Entry 6S3S (electron microscopy, 4.10 A resolution (low resolution: residue-level contacts below are approximate; hydrogen-bond / salt-bridge calls are withheld)); this record covers chains D and F of the 10 polymer chains in the assembly.

# Chain D
Name: Flagellar biosynthetic protein FliP
Source organism: Vibrio mimicus CAIM 602
UniProt: A0A2J9UXT5 (A0A2J9UXT5_VIBMI); numbering as in UniProt (aligned over 1-299)
Chain sequence (299 residues; row label = number of the first residue in the row):
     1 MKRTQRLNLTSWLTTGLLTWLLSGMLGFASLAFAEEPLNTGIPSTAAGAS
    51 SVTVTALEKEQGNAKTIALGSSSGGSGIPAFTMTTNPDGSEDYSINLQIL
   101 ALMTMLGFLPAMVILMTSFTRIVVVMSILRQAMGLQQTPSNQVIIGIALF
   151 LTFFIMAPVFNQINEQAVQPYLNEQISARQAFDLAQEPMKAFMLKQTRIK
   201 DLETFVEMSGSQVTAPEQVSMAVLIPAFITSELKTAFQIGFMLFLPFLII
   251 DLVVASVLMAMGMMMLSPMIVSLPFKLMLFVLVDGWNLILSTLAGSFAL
Not modelled in the structure: 1-103

# Chain F
Name: Flagellar biosynthetic protein FliR
Source organism: Vibrio mimicus CAIM 602
UniProt: A0A1D8S9I5 (A0A1D8S9I5_VIBMI); residue numbers follow UniProt; this construct covers 1-260
Chain sequence (299 residues; row label = number of the first residue in the row):
     1 MEYPASVVLDFIANYFWPYTRIAAMLMVMTVTGARFVPARVRLYLGLALT
    51 FAVMPAIPAVPSDIALLSLQGFMITFEQIVIGMAMGMVTQFLVQIFVMLG
   101 QILGMQSSLGFASMVDPANGQNTPLLGQMFMLLATLFFLSSDGHLKMIQL
   151 VVFSFKSLPIGSGSLTTVDYRELALWLGIMFKASLAVSLSGIIALLTVNL
   201 SFGVMTRAAPQLNIFSLGFSFALLVGLLLCWYILSGLYTHYEIYWQETEE
   251 QICRLIRLNCENLYFQGQFGSWSHPQFEKGGGSGGGSGGGSWSHPQFEK
Not modelled in the structure: 1-7, 265-299
Construct notes: expression tag (261-299)

# Interface between chain D and chain F
Pairs across the interface (12):
  Q131(D) - N119(F)
  G134(D) - A118(F)
  Q136(D) - P117(F)
  Q136(D) - A118(F)
  Q136(D) - N119(F)
  M265(D) - I214(F)
  S267(D) - V115(F)
  M269(D) - V115(F)
  M269(D) - D116(F)
  M269(D) - P117(F)
  I270(D) - M114(F)
  I270(D) - P117(F)

# Summary
The chain D/chain F interface involves 7 residues from each chain.
Here chain D is Flagellar biosynthetic protein FliP and chain F is Flagellar biosynthetic protein FliR, both
from Vibrio mimicus CAIM 602. Entry 6S3S (Structure of the FliPQR complex from the flagellar type 3 secretion
system of Vibrio mimicus) was determined by electron microscopy, deposited together with 6S3L and 6S3R.
